Entry 4BU4 (X-ray diffraction, 1.80 A resolution); this record covers chain A.

[Chain A]
Name: Protein (ribonuclease T1)
Organism: Aspergillus oryzae
Notes: EC 3.1.27.3
Reference sequence: P00651 (RNT1_ASPOR); residues 1-104 here correspond to UniProt positions 27-130 (UniProt number = residue number + 26)
Sequence (104 residues; each row starts with the number of its first residue):
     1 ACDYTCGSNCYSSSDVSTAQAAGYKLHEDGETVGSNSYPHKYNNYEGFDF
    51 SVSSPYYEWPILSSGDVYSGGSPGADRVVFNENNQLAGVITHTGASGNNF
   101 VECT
Construct notes: conflict K25 (Gln51 in P00651)
Cystine bridges: C2-C10, C6-C103
Bound ions: Ca2+ near D15 (its only coordinating residue here)
Ligand contacts: guanosine-2'-monophosphate (2GP): N36, Y38, H40, K41, Y42, N43, N44, Y45, E46, E58, R77, H92, N98, N99, F100
Swiss-Prot annotation at these positions:
  - active site: H40, E58 (Proton acceptor), H92 (Proton donor)

[In short]
Chain A binds guanosine-2'-monophosphate. From UniProt: 3 active-site residues.
Chain A is Protein (ribonuclease T1) (Aspergillus oryzae); the structure, Ribonuclease T1 complex with 2'GMP,
was determined by X-ray diffraction, deposited together with 1BU4, 2BU4, 3BU4 and 5BU4.
